PDB entry 6O5F | X-ray diffraction, 2.50 A resolution | chains A and C of the 4 polymer chains in the assembly

Chain A:
Name: ATP-dependent RNA helicase DDX3X
From: Homo sapiens
Notes: EC 3.6.4.13
UniProtKB: O00571 (DDX3X_HUMAN); residues 132-607 here = UniProt positions 132-607
Sequence (476 residues; numbered 132 to 607; the number before each row is that of its first residue):
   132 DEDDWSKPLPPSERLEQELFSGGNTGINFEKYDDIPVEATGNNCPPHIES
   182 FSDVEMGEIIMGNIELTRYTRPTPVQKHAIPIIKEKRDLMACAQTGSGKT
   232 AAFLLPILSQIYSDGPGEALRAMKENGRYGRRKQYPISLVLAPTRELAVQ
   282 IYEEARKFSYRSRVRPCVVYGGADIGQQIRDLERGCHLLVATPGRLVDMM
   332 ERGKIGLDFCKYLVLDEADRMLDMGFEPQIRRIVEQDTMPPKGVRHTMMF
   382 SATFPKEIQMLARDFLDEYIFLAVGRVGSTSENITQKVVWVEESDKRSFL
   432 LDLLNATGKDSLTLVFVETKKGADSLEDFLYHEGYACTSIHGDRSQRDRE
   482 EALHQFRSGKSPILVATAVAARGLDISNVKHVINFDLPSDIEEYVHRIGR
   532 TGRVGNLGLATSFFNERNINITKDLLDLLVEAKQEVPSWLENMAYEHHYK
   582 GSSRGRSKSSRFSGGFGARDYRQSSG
Unresolved in the structure: 132-133, 152-161, 255-263, 406-412, 504-507, 581-607
Swiss-Prot annotation at these positions:
  - region: Pro-139 to Gly-172 (Interaction with CHUK), Ala-250 to Arg-259 (Involved in stimulation of ATPase activity by DNA and RNA, nucleic acid binding and unwinding and HIV-1 replication)
  - motif: Glu-180 to Lys-208 (Q motif), Asp-347 to Asp-350 (DEAD box)
  - binding site (ATP): Tyr-200 to Gln-207, Ala-224 to Thr-231
  - modified residue: Ser-181 (Phosphoserine), Ser-183 (Phosphoserine), Ser-240 (Phosphoserine), Ser-269 (Phosphoserine), Ser-429 (Phosphoserine), Thr-438 (Phosphothreonine), Ser-442 (Phosphoserine), Ser-456 (Phosphoserine), Thr-469 (Phosphothreonine), Ser-470 (Phosphoserine), Ser-520 (Phosphoserine), Thr-542 (Phosphothreonine), Ser-543 (Phosphoserine), Arg-592 (Omega-N-methylarginine), Ser-594 (Phosphoserine), Ser-605 (Phosphoserine)
  - cross-link: Lys-215 (Glycyl lysine isopeptide (Lys-Gly) (interchain with G-Cter in SUMO2))
  - natural variant: Ile-214 (I214T: In MRXSSB), Ala-233 (A233V: In MRXSSB; deletion: In MRXSSB), Leu-235 (L235P: In MRXSSB), Arg-294 (R294T: In a breast cancer sample), Val-300 (V300F: In MRXSSB), Arg-326 (R326H: In MRXSSB), Arg-351 (R351Q: In MRXSSB), Arg-362 (R362C: In MRXSSB), Arg-376 (R376C: In MRXSSB), Leu-392 (L392P: In MRXSSB), Gln-417 (Q417P: In MRXSSB), Arg-475 (R475G: In MRXSSB), 9 further natural variant entries in UniProt
  - mutagenesis: Lys-138 (K138R: Partial loss of ubiquitination by RNF39), Pro-142 to Glu-144 (Loss of interaction with TRAF3, reduced TRAF3 'K-63'-linked autoubiquitination), Ser-152 (S152A: Reduces total phosphorylation by 60%. No effect on interaction with IKBKE), Lys-162 (K162R: Partial loss of ubiquitination by RNF39), Ser-181 (S181A: Greatly impairs phosphorylation by TBK1 and fails to synergize with TBK1 in IFNB1 induction; when associated with A-183; A-240 and A-269), Ser-183 (S183A: Greatly impairs phosphorylation by TBK1 and fails to synergize with TBK1 in IFN-beta induction; when associated with A-181; A-240 and A-269), Tyr-200 (Y200A: No effect on general translation; when associated with A-207; A-230; A-347 and A-348), Gln-207 (Q207A: Does not promote the translation of HIV-1 RNA. No effect on general translation; when associated with A-200; A-230: A-347 and A-348), Lys-230 (K230A: No effect on general translation; when associated with A-200; A-207; A-347 and A-348; K230E: Complete loss of ATPase and RNA-unwinding activities. Loss of HIV-1 mRNA nuclear export ...), Ser-240 (S240A: Greatly impairs phosphorylation by TBK1 and fails to synergize with TBK1 in IFN-beta induction; when associated with A-181; A-183 and A-269), Ser-269 (S269A: Greatly impairs phosphorylation by TBK1 and fails to synergize with TBK1 in IFN-beta induction; when associated with A-181; A-183 and A-240), Thr-275 to Glu-277 (Increased NF-kappa-B-mediated transcriptional activity, contrary to wild-type which is inhibitory in this experimental setting), 10 further mutagenesis entries in UniProt
What the authors report for this chain:
  - binding site for the 28-nt RNA strand (chain C): Ser-181, Ser-183, Thr-201, Arg-202, Lys-451, Gly-473, Arg-480, Thr-498, His-578, His-579
  - binding site for the 28-nt RNA strand: Ser-520, Asn-551

Chain C:
Molecule: 28-nt RNA strand
Sequence (28 nucleotides; each row starts with the number of its first residue):
     1 CAAGGUCAUUCGCAAGAGUGGCCUUGCG
Unresolved in the structure: 24-28

How chain A and chain C interact:
Residue-residue contacts (25):
  Ser-181(A) / G12(C)  hydrogen bond to the phosphate
  Ser-181(A) / C13(C)  phosphate contact
  Ser-183(A) / G12(C)  hydrogen bond to the sugar
  Thr-201(A) / C11(C)  hydrogen bond to the sugar
  Arg-202(A) / C11(C)  salt bridge to the phosphate
  Arg-202(A) / G12(C)  salt bridge to the phosphate
  Glu-449(A) / U19(C)  sugar contact
  Glu-449(A) / G20(C)  sugar contact
  Thr-450(A) / U19(C)  phosphate contact
  Thr-450(A) / G20(C)  phosphate contact
  Lys-451(A) / G20(C)  salt bridge to the phosphate
  Lys-451(A) / G21(C)  salt bridge to the phosphate
  His-472(A) / G21(C)  phosphate contact
  Gly-473(A) / G21(C)  hydrogen bond to the phosphate
  Gly-473(A) / C22(C)  phosphate contact
  Arg-480(A) / C22(C)  salt bridge to the phosphate
  Thr-498(A) / G20(C)  hydrogen bond to the phosphate
  Thr-498(A) / G21(C)  hydrogen bond to the phosphate
  Ala-499(A) / G20(C)  sugar contact
  Val-500(A) / G21(C)  sugar contact
  Val-500(A) / C22(C)  phosphate contact
  His-578(A) / A8(C)  hydrogen bond to the sugar
  His-578(A) / U9(C)  salt bridge to the phosphate
  His-579(A) / U9(C)  hydrogen bond to the phosphate
  His-579(A) / U10(C)  salt bridge to the phosphate
Interface residues without a listed pair, chain A (17 interface residues in all): Glu-180, Asp-184

Summary:
The interface between chain A and chain C involves 17 residues on one side and 10 on the other, with 8
hydrogen bonds and 7 salt bridges. Among the polar pairs are Ser-183(A)/G12(C), Thr-201(A)/C11(C) and
His-578(A)/A8(C). The paper reports a binding site for the 28-nt RNA strand (chain C) at Ser-181(A),
Ser-183(A) and Thr-201(A) among others; a binding site for the 28-nt RNA strand at Ser-520(A) and Asn-551(A).
Chain A is ATP-dependent RNA helicase DDX3X (Homo sapiens) and chain C is a 28-nt RNA strand; the structure,
Crystal structure of DEAD-box RNA helicase DDX3X at pre-unwound state, was determined by X-ray diffraction.
